8ETG - chains 1 and P of the 48 polymer chains in the assembly; structure by electron microscopy, 3.40 A resolution.

Chain 1:
Molecule: 3497-nt RNA strand
Source organism: Schizosaccharomyces pombe
Sequence (3497 nucleotides; each row starts with the number of its first residue):
     1 AUUUGACCUCAAAUCAGGUAGGACUACGCGCUGAACUUAAGCAUAUCAAU
    51 AAGCGCAGGAAAAGAAAAUAACCAUGAUUCCCUCAGUAACGGCGAGUGAA
   101 GCGGGAAAAGCUCAAAUUUGAAAUCUGGCAACAUUUCUUUUGUUGUCCGA
   151 GUUGUAAUUUCAAGAAGCUGCUUUGAGUGUAGACGAUCGGUCUAAGUUCC
   201 UUGGAACAGGACGUCAGAGAGGGUGAGAACCCCGUCUUUGGUCGAUUGGA
   251 UAUGCCAUAUAAAGCGCUUUCGAAGAGUCGAGUUGUUUGGGAAUGCAGCU
   301 CUAAAUGGGUGGUAAAUUUCAUCUAAAGCUAAAUAUUGGCGAGAGACCGA
   351 UAGCGAACAAGUAGAGUGAUCGAAAGAUGAAAAGAACUUUGAAAAGAGAG
   401 UUAAAUAGUACGUGAAAUUGCUGAAAGGGAAGCAUUGGAAAUCAGUCUUA
   451 CCUGGGUGAGAUCAGUAGUCUCUUCGCGAGACUAUGCACUCUGAACCUGU
   501 GGUAGGUCAGCAUCAGUUUUCGGGGGCGGAAAAAGAAUAAGGGAAGGUGG
   551 CUUUCCGGGUUCUGCCUGGGGAGUGUUUAUAGCCCUUGUUGUAAUACGUC
   601 CACUGGGGACUGAGGACUGCGGCUUCGUGCCAAGGAUGCUGACAUAAUGG
   651 UUUUCAAUGGCCCGUCUUGAAACACGGACCAAGGAGUCUAGCAUCUAUGC
   701 GAGUGUUUGGGUGAUGAAAACCCAUCCGCGAAAUGAAAGUGAAUGCAGGU
   751 GGGAACGCCCUUGUGGCGUGCACCAUCGACCGACCCGGAAGUUUGUCAAU
   801 GGAAGGGUUUGAGUAAGAGCAUAGCUGUUGGGACCCGAAAGAUGGUGAAC
   851 UAUGCCUGAAUAGGGUGAAGCCAGAGGAAACUCUGGUGGAGGCUCGUAGA
   901 GAUUCUGACGUGCAAAUCGAUCUUCAAAUUUGGGUAUAGGGGCGAAAGAC
   951 UAAUCGAACCAUCUAGUAGCUGGUUCCUGCCGAAGUUUCCCUCAGGAUAG
  1001 CAGAAACUCAGAUCAGUUUUAUGAGGUAAAGCGAAUGAUUAGAGGUCUUG
  1051 GGGAAGGAAUUUCCUCAACCUAUUCUCAAACUUUAAAUAUGUAAGACGCC
  1101 CUUGUCGCUUAAUUGGACGUGGGCCAUCGAAUGAGAGUUUCUAGUGGGCC
  1151 AUUUUUGGUAAGCAGAACUGGCGAUGCGGGAUGAACCGAACGUGAGGUUA
  1201 AGGUGCCGGAAUGUACGCUCAUCAGACACCAGAAAAGGUGUUAGUUCAUC
  1251 UAGACAGCAGGACGGUGGCCAUGGAAGUCGGAAUCCGCUAAGGAGUGUGU
  1301 AACAACUCACCUGCCGAAUGAACUAGCCCUGAAAAUGGAUGGCGCUUAAG
  1351 CGUACUACCCAUACCUCACCGUCUGGGUUAGCUUUGAGAAGCUCAGACGA
  1401 GUAGGCAGGCGUGGAGGUUUGUGACGAAGCCUUGGGCGUGAGCCUGGGUC
  1451 GAACAGCCUCUAGUGCAGAUCUUGGUGGAAGUAGCAAAUAUUCAAAUGAG
  1501 AACUUUGAAGACUGAAGUGGGGAAAGGUUCCAUGUGAACAGCAGUUGGAC
  1551 AUGGGUUAGUCGAUCCUAAGAGAUAGGGAAGCUCCGUAUGAAAGUUGCAC
  1601 GAUUUUUCGUGCCUCCUAUCGAAAGGGAAUCCGGUUAAUAUUCCGGAACC
  1651 AGAAGGUGGAAUCAACACGGCAACGUAAAUGAAGUUGGAGACGUCGGCGG
  1701 GAGCCCUGGGAAGAGUUCUCUUUUCUUUUUAACAAACCAUUGAACUACCC
  1751 UGAAAUCGGUUUAUCCGGAGCUAGGGUAUGGUGUUUGGAAGAGUUCAGCG
  1801 CCUCAUGCUGAAUCCGGUGCGCUCUCGACGGCCCUUGAAAAUCCAACGGA
  1851 AGAAUGGACCUUCGGGUCCUUGUUUUCACAUCUGGUCGUACUCAUAACCG
  1901 CAGCAGGUCUCCAAGGUGAACAGCCUCUAGUUGAUAGAACAAUGUAGAUA
  1951 AGGGAAGUCGGCAAAAUGGAUCCGUAACUUCGGGAUAAGGAUUGGCUCUA
  2001 AGGGUUGGGUACGUUGGGCCUUGGAACCUGAACGGUUGCUGGACUGAGCG
  2051 UGGACCGAUGUCUUUUCUCGCCUUUCGGGGUGAGAAGGGAUGUUGGACCU
  2101 GCUUGGACCUUGGCGGCCGGGAAGUCCUUGGUCGGGCUUUUCUCCUUCUC
  2151 GGGGAUUAUGCUCUUACUGGCGUACGUUUAACAACCAACUUAGAACUGGU
  2201 ACGGACAAGGGGAAUCUGACUGUCUAAUUAAAACAUAGCAUUGCGAUGGC
  2251 CAGAAAGUGGUGUUGACGCAAUGUGAUUUCUGCCCAGUGCUCUGAAUGUC
  2301 AAAGUGAAGAAAUUCAACCAAGCGCGGGUAAACGGCGGGAGUAACUAUGA
  2351 CUCUCUUAAGGUAGCCAAAUGCCUCGUCAUCUAACUAGUGACGCGCAUGA
  2401 AUGGAUUAACGAGAUUCCCACUGUCCCUAUCUACUAUCUAGCGAAACCAC
  2451 AGCCUGGGGAACGGGCCAGGCAAAAUCAGCGGGGAAAGAAGACCCUGUUG
  2501 AGCUUGACUCUAGUUUGACAUUGUGAAGAGACAUAGAGGGUGUAGGAUAA
  2551 GUGGGAGUAUGUUUCGGCAUACGCCGGUGAAAUACCACUACCUUUAUCGU
  2601 UUCUUUACUUAAUCAAUGAAGCGGAAUUGGGAUUUAUUUCCCAUAUUCUA
  2651 GCGUUAAAGUUUCUUCGCGAACUGAUCCGCGUUGAUGACAUUGUCAGGUG
  2701 GGGAGUUUGGCUGGGGCGGCACAUCUGUUAAAAGAUAACGCAGGUGUCCU
  2751 AAGGGGGACUCAUCGAGAACAGAAAUCUCGAGUAGAAUAAAAGGGUAAAA
  2801 GUCCCCUUGAUUUUGAUUUUCAGUGUGAAUACAAACCAUGAAAGUGUGGC
  2851 CUAUCGAUCCUUUGUUCCCUCGAAAUUUGAGGACAGAGGUGCCAGAAAAG
  2901 UUACCACAGGGAUAACUGGCUUGUGGCAGCCAAGCGUUCAUAGCGACGUU
  2951 GCUUUUUGAUUCUUCGAUGUCGGCUCUUCCUAUCAUACCGAAGCAGAAUU
  3001 CGGUAAGCGUUGGAUUGUUCACCCACUAAUAGGGAACGUGAGCUGGGUUU
  3051 AGACCGUCGUGAGACAGGUUAGUUUUACCCUACUGAUGAAGUGUCGUCGC
  3101 AAUGGUAAUUCAACUUAGUACGAGAGGAACCGUUGAUUCAGAUCAUUGGU
  3151 AUUUGCGGCUGCCUGACAAGGCAAUGCCGCGGAGCUAUCAUCUGCUGGAU
  3201 AACGGCUGAACGCCUCUAAGCCAGAAUCCGUGCCAGAAAGCGACGAUUUU
  3251 UUGGUCCGCAUGAUUUAUAUGUAUAAAAAUAGAGGUAGGACUUGUUCCUA
  3301 CUCUCCUGUAUCGUAGAAGAUGGGCGAUGGUUGAUGAAACGGAAGUGUUU
  3351 UAUUGACUUGUCCAUGAAAUUCCAUUGAAAUCUUGUGCGGAAUCGAAUCC
  3401 AUUGCAUACGACUUUAAUGUGGAACGGGGUAUUGUAAGCAGUAGAGUAGC
  3451 CUUGUUGUUACGAUCUGCUGAGAUUAAGCCUUUGUUCCCAAGAUUUG
Disordered / not traced: 1-2, 36-47, 91-95, 287-294, 313-318, 446-505, 552-573, 667-672, 743-747, 782-812, 849-956, 1026-1087, 1095-1129, 1227-1230, 1382-1387, 1486-1490, 1595-1596, 1615-1617, 1623-1624, 1663-1666, 1741-1745, 1754-1770, 1834-1837, 1853-1872, 1894-1909, 1958-2310, 2314-2336, 2340-2416, 2459-2462, 2483-2919, 2936-2942, 2954-2970, 3015-3021, 3047-3078, 3249-3269, 3290-3297, 3375-3394, 3442-3464
Differences from the reference sequence: conflict U3196 (C6346 in 157310483)

Chain P:
Name: 60S ribosomal protein L17-A
Source organism: Schizosaccharomyces pombe
UniProt: O14339 (RL17A_SCHPO); residue numbers follow UniProt; this construct covers 1-187
Sequence (187 residues; row label = number of the first residue in the row):
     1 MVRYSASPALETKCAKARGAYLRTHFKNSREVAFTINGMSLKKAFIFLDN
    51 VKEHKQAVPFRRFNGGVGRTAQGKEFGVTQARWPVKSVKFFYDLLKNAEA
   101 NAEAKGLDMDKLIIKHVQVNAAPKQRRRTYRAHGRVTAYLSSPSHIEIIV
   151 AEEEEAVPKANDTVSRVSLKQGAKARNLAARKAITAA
Disordered / not traced: 1-2, 9-10, 126-138, 154-187

Chain 1 / chain P interface:
Contacting residue pairs (82):
  U390(1) / Asn-97(P)  base contact
  U390(1) / Ala-100(P)  sugar contact
  G396(1) / Tyr-4(P)  phosphate contact
  G396(1) / Ala-17(P)  sugar contact
  G396(1) / Arg-18(P)  sugar contact
  G396(1) / Asn-97(P)  hydrogen bond to the sugar
  G396(1) / Asn-101(P)  hydrogen bond to the base
  A397(1) / Tyr-4(P)  hydrogen bond to the phosphate
  A397(1) / Lys-16(P)  sugar contact
  A397(1) / Arg-18(P)  salt bridge to the phosphate
  A397(1) / Asn-101(P)  hydrogen bond to the sugar
  G398(1) / Lys-16(P)  salt bridge to the phosphate
  U406(1) / Arg-3(P)  base contact
  A410(1) / Tyr-21(P)  stacking on the base
  U419(1) / Phe-26(P)  sugar contact
  G420(1) / Ser-5(P)  hydrogen bond to the base
  G420(1) / Phe-26(P)  sugar contact
  G420(1) / Arg-30(P)  phosphate contact
  G420(1) / Arg-62(P)  salt bridge to the phosphate
  G420(1) / Phe-63(P)  phosphate contact
  G420(1) / Gln-118(P)  hydrogen bond to the base
  G420(1) / Val-119(P)  sugar contact
  C421(1) / Ser-5(P)  base contact
  C421(1) / Arg-30(P)  salt bridge to the phosphate
  C421(1) / Phe-34(P)  phosphate contact
  C421(1) / Arg-62(P)  salt bridge to the phosphate
  C421(1) / His-116(P)  sugar contact
  C421(1) / Gln-118(P)  sugar contact
  U1476(1) / Lys-124(P)  salt bridge to the phosphate
  A1480(1) / Lys-27(P)  hydrogen bond to the sugar
  G1481(1) / His-25(P)  hydrogen bond to the base
  G1481(1) / Lys-27(P)  salt bridge to the phosphate
  G1481(1) / Asn-28(P)  base contact
  G1481(1) / Phe-63(P)  phosphate contact
  G1481(1) / Gly-65(P)  hydrogen bond to the phosphate
  G1481(1) / Ser-142(P)  hydrogen bond to the base
  U1482(1) / Gly-65(P)  sugar contact
  U1482(1) / Gly-66(P)  sugar contact
  A1538(1) / Arg-23(P)  salt bridge to the phosphate
  G1541(1) / Tyr-139(P)  hydrogen bond to the base
  U2439(1) / His-54(P)  sugar contact
  U2439(1) / Gly-68(P)  hydrogen bond to the phosphate
  U2439(1) / Arg-82(P)  phosphate contact
  U2439(1) / Trp-83(P)  phosphate contact
  A2440(1) / Arg-82(P)  salt bridge to the phosphate
  A2440(1) / Trp-83(P)  hydrogen bond to the phosphate
  A2440(1) / Pro-84(P)  phosphate contact
  A2440(1) / Val-85(P)  phosphate contact
  G2441(1) / Arg-82(P)  salt bridge to the phosphate
  G2441(1) / Pro-84(P)  phosphate contact
  G2441(1) / Val-85(P)  hydrogen bond to the phosphate
  G2441(1) / Lys-86(P)  hydrogen bond to the phosphate
  C2442(1) / His-25(P)  salt bridge to the phosphate
  C2442(1) / Lys-86(P)  salt bridge to the phosphate
  G2443(1) / His-25(P)  salt bridge to the phosphate
  G2443(1) / Tyr-139(P)  phosphate contact
  G2443(1) / Ser-141(P)  phosphate contact
  A2444(1) / Tyr-139(P)  phosphate contact
  A2444(1) / Leu-140(P)  hydrogen bond to the phosphate
  U2476(1) / Asn-64(P)  phosphate contact
  U2476(1) / Arg-69(P)  hydrogen bond to the base
  U2476(1) / Gln-80(P)  hydrogen bond to the sugar
  C2477(1) / Asn-64(P)  phosphate contact
  C2477(1) / Gly-66(P)  phosphate contact
  C2477(1) / Arg-69(P)  hydrogen bond to the sugar
  C2477(1) / Gln-80(P)  sugar contact
  A3086(1) / Arg-69(P)  base contact
  U3087(1) / Arg-69(P)  hydrogen bond to the base
  G3088(1) / Lys-74(P)  sugar contact
  A3089(1) / Lys-74(P)  salt bridge to the phosphate
  U3398(1) / Lys-74(P)  sugar contact
  C3399(1) / Lys-55(P)  sugar contact
  C3399(1) / Ala-71(P)  sugar contact
  C3399(1) / Gln-72(P)  phosphate contact
  C3400(1) / Lys-55(P)  sugar contact
  C3400(1) / Gln-72(P)  hydrogen bond to the phosphate
  C3409(1) / Arg-69(P)  hydrogen bond to the sugar
  G3410(1) / Arg-69(P)  sugar contact
  G3410(1) / Ala-71(P)  phosphate contact
  A3411(1) / Ala-71(P)  phosphate contact
  A3493(1) / Lys-43(P)  phosphate contact
  U3494(1) / Lys-43(P)  salt bridge to the phosphate
Also at the interface, not in a pair above, chain 1 (45 interface residues in all): U389, A395, U422, G1477, A1479, A1537, A1540, C2438, A2475, A3408
Also at the interface, not in a pair above, chain P (56 interface residues in all): Asn-37, Gln-56, Val-67, Thr-70, Glu-75, Gly-77, Thr-79, Ser-87, Ala-104, Val-117, Asn-120, Pro-123

In short:
45 residues of chain 1 and 56 residues of chain P are in contact, with 22 hydrogen bonds, 15 salt bridges and
1 aromatic stacking contact. Among the polar pairs are G396(1)/Asn-101(P), G420(1)/Ser-5(P) and
G420(1)/Gln-118(P).
Chain 1 is a 3497-nt RNA strand and chain P is 60S ribosomal protein L17-A, both from Schizosaccharomyces
pombe; the structure, Fkbp39 associated 60S nascent ribosome State 3, was determined by electron microscopy
together with 8ESQ, 8ESR, 8ETC, 8ETH, 8ETI, 8ETJ and 3 further entries from the same study.
